6ZZX - chains B and G of the 24 polymer chains in the assembly; structure by electron microscopy, 2.70 A resolution.

[Chain B]
Name: Photosystem I P700 chlorophyll a apoprotein A2
From: Chlorella ohadii
Notes: EC 1.97.1.12
UniProtKB: W8SUA3 (W8SUA3_CHLSO); residues 6-734 here correspond to UniProt positions 5-733 (UniProt number = residue number - 1)
Chain sequence (731 residues; numbered 4 to 734; the number before each row is that of its first residue):
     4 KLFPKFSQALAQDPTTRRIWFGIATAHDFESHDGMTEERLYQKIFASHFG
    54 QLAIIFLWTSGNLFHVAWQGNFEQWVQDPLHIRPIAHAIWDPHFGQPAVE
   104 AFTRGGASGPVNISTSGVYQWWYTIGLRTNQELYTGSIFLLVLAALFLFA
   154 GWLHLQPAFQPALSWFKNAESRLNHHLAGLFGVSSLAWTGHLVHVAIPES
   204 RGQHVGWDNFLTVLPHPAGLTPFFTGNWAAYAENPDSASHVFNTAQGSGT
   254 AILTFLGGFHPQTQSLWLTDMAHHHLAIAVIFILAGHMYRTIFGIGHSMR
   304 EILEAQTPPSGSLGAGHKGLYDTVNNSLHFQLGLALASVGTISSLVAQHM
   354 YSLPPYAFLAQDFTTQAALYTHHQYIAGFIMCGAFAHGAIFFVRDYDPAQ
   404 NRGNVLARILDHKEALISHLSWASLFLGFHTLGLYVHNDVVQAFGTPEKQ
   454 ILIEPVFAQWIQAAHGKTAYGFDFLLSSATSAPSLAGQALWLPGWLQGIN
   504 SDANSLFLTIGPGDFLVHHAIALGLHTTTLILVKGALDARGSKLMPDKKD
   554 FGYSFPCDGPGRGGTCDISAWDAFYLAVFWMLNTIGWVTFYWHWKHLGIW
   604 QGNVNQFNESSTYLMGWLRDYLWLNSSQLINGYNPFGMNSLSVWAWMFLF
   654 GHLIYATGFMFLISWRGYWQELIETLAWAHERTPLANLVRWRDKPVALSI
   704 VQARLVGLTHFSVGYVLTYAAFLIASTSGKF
Sequence notes: insertion (5); conflict Ala241 (Val240 in W8SUA3), Ala402 (Glu401 in W8SUA3), Gln403 (Ala402 in W8SUA3)
Metal / ion sites: chlorophyll a Mg site 1 near Gln54 (its only coordinating residue here); chlorophyll a Mg site 2 near Asp94 (its only coordinating residue here); chlorophyll a Mg site 3 near Gln309 (its only coordinating residue here); 4Fe-4S cluster Fe: Cys560, Cys569 (shared with 2 residues of chain A)
Ligand contacts:
  - beta-carotene (BCR), molecule 1: Phe6, Ile22, Ile26, Val692
  - beta-carotene (BCR), molecule 2: Leu55, Ile58, Phe59, Trp61, Phe150, Gly182, Leu183, Val186, Ser187
  - beta-carotene (BCR), molecule 3: Phe59, Thr62, Leu66, Trp124, Trp125, Ile128, Leu130, Gly139, Phe142, Leu143, Leu146, Trp210
  - beta-carotene (BCR), molecule 4: Leu189, Leu223, Phe226, Phe227, Leu279, Val283, Ile286, Leu287, His290, Ile298
  - beta-carotene (BCR), molecule 5: Phe333, Leu337, Ala340, Thr344, Met384, Ala387, Phe388, Gly391, Phe394, Phe395, Ala539
  - beta-carotene (BCR), molecule 6: Phe388, Phe395, Ile412, Val536, Leu540
  - beta-carotene (BCR), molecule 7: Leu435, Gly436, Val439
  - beta-carotene (BCR), molecule 8: Trp649, Met650, Phe653, Trp672, Leu675, Ile676, Leu679
  - beta-carotene (BCR), molecule 9: Thr686, Pro687, Leu688
  - chlorophyll b (CHL): Trp210, Asp211, Phe213, Leu214
  - chlorophyll a isomer (CL0): Leu621, Leu625, Trp626
  - chlorophyll a (CLA), molecule 1: Phe6, Phe9, Gly25, Ile26, Ala29, His30, Phe32, His35, Lys46, Ser50, Gln54, Ile57
  - chlorophyll a (CLA), molecule 2: Thr19, Ile22, Trp23, Ile676, Leu679, Ala680, His683, Val692, Arg693, Trp694, Arg695, Asp696, Pro698, Val699
  - chlorophyll a (CLA), molecule 3: Trp23, Phe653, Leu656, Ile657, Thr660, Met663, Phe664, Leu701, Val709, Thr712, His713, Val716
  - chlorophyll a (CLA), molecule 4: Ile26, Ala27, Thr28, His30, Asp31, His332, Leu335, Leu339, Phe382, Ile383, Cys385, Gly386, Ala389, His390, Ile393, Arg397, Tyr556, Trp574, Phe577, Phe653, Ile657, Thr712, Val716, Leu720
  - chlorophyll a (CLA), molecule 5: His30, Phe32, Glu33, Tyr44, Ile47, Ser50, His51, Gln54, Leu55, Ile58, Phe169, Arg175, His179, Leu183, Phe184, Leu331, His332, Gln334, Leu335, Ala338, Leu339, Val342
  - chlorophyll a (CLA), molecule 6: His30, Gln54, Ile57, Ile58, Trp61, Leu339, Ile379, Phe382, Ile383
  - chlorophyll a (CLA), molecule 7: Phe48, Phe52, Leu149, Phe152, Ala153, Leu156, His157, Phe162, Pro164, Trp168
  - chlorophyll a (CLA), molecule 8: Phe48, His51, Phe52, Leu55, Trp124, Trp168, Phe169, Asn171, Ser174, Arg175, His178, His179, Gly182, Leu183, Phe184, Tyr359
  - chlorophyll a (CLA), molecule 9: Ile57, Leu60, Trp61, Ser63, Gly64, Phe67, His68, Trp71, Gln72, His90, Ala91, Trp93, Leu144
  - chlorophyll a (CLA), molecule 10: Ile58, Phe59, Trp61, Thr62, Ser119, Gly120, Trp124, Val186, Ser187, Ala190, Val342, Ile345, Ser346, Val349, Met353, Tyr359, Leu372, His375, His376, Ile379, Ile383
  - chlorophyll a (CLA), molecule 11: Trp61, Asn65, His68, Val69, Ala89, His90, Asn115, Ile116, Ser117, Thr118, Ser119, Val121, Val646, Trp647, Met650
  - chlorophyll a (CLA), molecule 12: Trp61, Asn65, Thr118, Ser119, Ala371, Leu372, Thr374, His375, Tyr378, Ile379, Phe382, Met650, Val719, Leu720, Tyr722, Ala723, Leu726, Ile727
  - chlorophyll a (CLA), molecule 13: His90, Ala91, Ile92, Trp93, Asp94, His96, Phe97, Phe105, Asn115, Ser645, Val646, Trp649
  - chlorophyll a (CLA), molecule 14: Trp124, Thr127, Ile128, Leu183, Phe184, Ser187, Ser188, Trp191, Leu195, Leu269, Met274, His277, His278, Ile281, Phe285, Ile345, Leu348, Val349, His352, Met353, Pro358, Tyr359
  - chlorophyll a (CLA), molecule 15: Ile128, Gly129, Leu130, Glu135, Thr138, Gly139, Phe142, Ser187, Ala190, Trp191, Gly193, His194, His197, Val198, Val208, Gly209, Trp210, Phe213
  - chlorophyll a (CLA), molecule 16: Trp168, Asn171, Ser174, His178, Thr294, Ile295, Phe296
  - chlorophyll a (CLA), molecule 17: Ala172, Arg175, Leu176, His179, Leu180, Phe184, Met302, Leu306, Tyr324, Val327, Asn328, Leu337, Ala338, Ser341, Val342, Ile345
  - chlorophyll a (CLA), molecule 18: Leu176, Leu180, Phe184, Ile284, Phe285, Ala288, Met291, Tyr292, Met302, Ile305, Leu306
  - chlorophyll a (CLA), molecule 19: Asn177, His178, Ala181, Gly182, Val186, His290, Tyr292, Thr294, Phe296, Ile298
  - chlorophyll a (CLA), molecule 20: Leu189, Ala190, Thr192, Gly193, Val196, His197, Phe213, Leu214, Val216, Leu217, Pro218, His219, Gly222, Leu223, Phe226, Phe227, Tyr234, Ile255, Leu256, Leu279
  - chlorophyll a (CLA), molecule 21: Phe226, Trp231, Ala232, Tyr234, Ala235, Leu256, Phe258, His276, Leu279, Ala280, Val283, Ile284, Leu493
  - chlorophyll a (CLA), molecule 22: Thr257, Phe258, Gly260, Gly261, Leu269, Asp273, Met274, His276, His277, Ala280, Ile281, Ile284, His352, Leu356, Trp494, Trp498
  - chlorophyll a (CLA), molecule 23: Leu287, Ala288, His290, Met291, Ile298, Gly299, His300
  - chlorophyll a (CLA), molecule 24: Met291, His300, Glu304, Ile305, Ala308, Gln309
  - chlorophyll a (CLA), molecule 25: Ile305, Leu306, Gln309, Leu316, His320, Leu323, Val327, Phe333, Val408, Leu409, Ile412
  - chlorophyll a (CLA), molecule 26: Ala308, Gln309, Thr310, Pro311, Pro312, Ser315, Leu316, His320
  - chlorophyll a (CLA), molecule 27: Ser315, Leu316, Val408, Arg411, Ile412, Asp414, His415, Leu419, His422
  - chlorophyll a (CLA), molecule 28: Leu337, Ala340, Ser341, Thr344, Ile345, Leu348, Gln351, His352, Tyr354, Ser355, Leu356, Trp498, Leu509, Phe510
  - chlorophyll a (CLA), molecule 29: Thr344, Ser347, Leu348, Gln351, Gln377, Gly381, Met384, Phe388, Leu528, Thr531, Thr532, Leu535, Met584, Thr587, Ile588
  - chlorophyll a (CLA), molecule 30: Gln351, Tyr354, Tyr373, Gln377, Phe460, Ala461, Trp463, Ile464, Gln465, His468, Phe510, Leu511, Ile513, His521, Ile524, Leu528, Val591, Tyr594, Trp595, Lys598, His599
  - chlorophyll a (CLA), molecule 31: Ala418, His422, Trp425
  - chlorophyll a (CLA), molecule 32: Leu419, His422, Leu423, Trp425, Ala525, Leu528, His529, Thr532
  - chlorophyll a (CLA), molecule 33: Ser421, His422, Ser424, Trp425, Leu428, Phe432
  - chlorophyll a (CLA), molecule 34: Ser424, Ser427, Leu428, Gly431, Phe432, Leu435, Leu526, Thr530, Leu533, Ile534, Leu579, Phe582, Trp583
  - chlorophyll a (CLA), molecule 35: Trp425, Leu428, Phe429, Phe432, His433
  - chlorophyll a (CLA), molecule 36: Trp425, Phe429, Leu430, Ile456, Glu457, Pro458, Val459, Phe460, Ala461, Asp517, Phe518, His521, His522, Ala525, His529
  - chlorophyll a (CLA), molecule 37: His433, Gly436, Leu437, Val439, His440, Val443, Phe447, Lys452, Ile454
  - chlorophyll a (CLA), molecule 38: Thr434, Tyr438, Val520, Ala523, Leu526, Asn586, Trp590, Phe593, Leu617, Trp620, Leu625, Ser629, Ile633, Phe651, His655, Tyr658, Tyr718, Thr721, Tyr722, Phe725
  - chlorophyll a (CLA), molecule 39: Leu435, Val439, Asp442, Val443, Leu526, Phe582, Trp583, Asn586, Trp590, Leu617, Leu621, Tyr658, Phe714
  - chlorophyll a (CLA), molecule 40: Trp463, Ile464, Ala467, His468, Phe477, Leu478, Leu479, Trp494, Leu495, Trp498, Phe510
  - chlorophyll a (CLA), molecule 41: Leu478, Ala485, Pro486, Ala489, Gly490, Leu493, Trp494
  - chlorophyll a (CLA), molecule 42: Trp649, Leu652, Phe653, His655, Leu656, Tyr658, Ala659, Phe662
  - chlorophyll a (CLA), molecule 43: Leu656, Ala659, Thr660, Phe662, Met663, Ile666, Ser667, Tyr671, Trp672, Leu675
  - chlorophyll a (CLA), molecule 44: Leu679, Ala682, His683, Thr686, Ala689, Val692
  - chlorophyll a (CLA), molecule 45: Ala682, Arg685, Thr686, Pro687
  - chlorophyll a (CLA), molecule 46: Pro687, Leu688, Ala689
  - beta,beta-caroten-4-one (ECH): Ile57, Leu60, Leu151
  - phylloquinone (PQN): Trp23, Met663, Phe664, Ser667, Trp668, Arg669, Trp672, Ile676, Val699, Ala700, Leu701, Ser702, Ala706
  - phosphatidylethanolamine (PTY), molecule 1: Trp210, Asp211, Phe213
  - phosphatidylethanolamine (PTY), molecule 2: Phe429, His433, Thr434, Leu437, Ile454, Ile456, Phe518, His522
  - 4Fe-4S cluster (SF4): Pro559, Cys560, Gly562, Pro563, Thr568, Cys569, Trp668, Ile703

[Chain G]
Name: Photosystem I reaction center subunit chloroplastic
From: Chlorella ohadii
UniProtKB: A0A2P6TZI8 (A0A2P6TZI8_CHLSO); residues 1228-1326 here = UniProt positions 1228-1326
Chain sequence (99 residues; row label = number of the first residue in the row):
  1228 LADVNLVVGGCTVGALALGRFVFLPFHRASLAKAGMPKQNGMTHLQAGDA
  1278 RAEEASFILKTNDPAGFTVVDVMAWGALGHAAAFYILATSSLGLDRNPF
Sequence notes: conflict Ala1229 (Ser in A0A2P6TZI8), Leu1272 (Met in A0A2P6TZI8), Ile1285 (Val in A0A2P6TZI8), Ile1313 (Leu in A0A2P6TZI8), Ser1317 (His in A0A2P6TZI8), Gly1320 (Gln in A0A2P6TZI8), Leu1321 (Val in A0A2P6TZI8), Asn1324 (Val in A0A2P6TZI8)
Metal / ion sites: chlorophyll a Mg near Asp1290 (its only coordinating residue here)
Ligand contacts:
  - beta-carotene (BCR), molecule 1: Thr1239, Leu1243, Val1299, Met1300, Gly1303, Ala1304, His1307, Ala1308, Phe1311
  - beta-carotene (BCR), molecule 2: His1254, Ala1301, Trp1302, Ala1304, Leu1305
  - chlorophyll a (CLA), molecule 1: Val1231, Asn1232, Val1235, Gly1236, Gly1237, Val1240, His1307, Phe1311
  - chlorophyll a (CLA), molecule 2: Leu1243, Ala1244, Arg1247, Phe1248, Thr1288, Asn1289, Asp1290, Pro1291, Phe1294, Thr1295, Val1296, Val1299, Met1300
  - chlorophyll a (CLA), molecule 3: Phe1250, Phe1253, His1254, Ser1257, Leu1258, Ala1261
  - chlorophyll a (CLA), molecule 4: Asp1276, Arg1278, Phe1284, Met1300
  - chlorophyll a (CLA), molecule 5: Val1297, Met1300, Ala1301
  - chlorophyll a (CLA), molecule 6: Ala1308, Phe1311, Tyr1312, Ala1315, Thr1316, Ser1318, Leu1319, Leu1321
  - chlorophyll a (CLA), molecule 7: Tyr1312, Thr1316, Leu1319, Arg1323, Asn1324, Pro1325, Phe1326
  - phosphatidylethanolamine (PTY), molecule 1: Leu1228, Tyr1312, Thr1316, Ser1317, Arg1323
  - phosphatidylethanolamine (PTY), molecule 2: Ala1229, Leu1233, Val1234, Gly1237, Cys1238, Gly1241, Ala1242, Leu1245, Leu1305, Gly1306, Ala1309, Ile1313

[Interface between chain B and chain G]
Pairs across the interface (63; chain B residue first):
  Ser167(B) - Gln1266(G)  hydrogen bond (backbone-side chain)
  Ser167(B) - Ala1274(G)
  Ser167(B) - Gly1275(G)  hydrogen bond (side chain-backbone)
  Ser167(B) - Asp1276(G)  hydrogen bond (side chain-backbone)
  Trp168(B) - Asp1276(G)
  Lys170(B) - Gln1266(G)
  Lys170(B) - Asn1267(G)
  Lys170(B) - His1271(G)
  Asn171(B) - His1271(G)
  Asn171(B) - Asp1276(G)  hydrogen bond
  Asn171(B) - Ala1279(G)
  Glu173(B) - Pro1264(G)
  Glu173(B) - His1271(G)  salt bridge
  Phe226(B) - Phe1311(G)
  Phe227(B) - Val1231(G)
  Phe227(B) - Phe1311(G)
  Thr228(B) - Val1231(G)
  Gly229(B) - Leu1314(G)
  Gly229(B) - Ala1315(G)
  Gly229(B) - Ser1318(G)
  Asn230(B) - Ser1318(G)
  Trp231(B) - Phe1311(G)  hydrophobic
  Trp231(B) - Ala1315(G)  hydrophobic
  Trp231(B) - Ser1318(G)
  Ala232(B) - Ser1318(G)  hydrogen bond (backbone-side chain)
  Ala232(B) - Leu1319(G)
  Arg293(B) - Leu1258(G)
  Arg293(B) - Gly1262(G)  hydrogen bond (side chain-backbone)
  Arg293(B) - Met1263(G)
  Arg293(B) - Pro1264(G)
  Arg293(B) - Glu1281(G)  salt bridge
  Ile295(B) - Arg1278(G)
  Ile295(B) - Ala1279(G)
  Ile295(B) - Glu1280(G)
  Ile295(B) - Glu1281(G)
  Ile295(B) - Ala1282(G)  hydrogen bond (backbone-backbone)
  Ile295(B) - Ile1285(G)
  Phe296(B) - Ile1285(G)
  Phe296(B) - Val1297(G)
  Gly297(B) - Leu1258(G)
  Gly297(B) - Glu1281(G)  hydrogen bond (backbone-side chain)
  Gly297(B) - Ile1285(G)
  Ile298(B) - Val1297(G)  hydrophobic
  Ile298(B) - Asp1298(G)
  Ser301(B) - Gly1262(G)
  Ser301(B) - Pro1264(G)
  Arg303(B) - Gly1268(G)
  Glu304(B) - Lys1260(G)
  Glu304(B) - Ala1261(G)
  Tyr324(B) - Lys1265(G)
  Tyr324(B) - His1271(G)
  Asp325(B) - Gln1266(G)
  Asp325(B) - Asn1267(G)  hydrogen bond (side chain-backbone)
  Asn329(B) - Asn1267(G)  hydrogen bond
  Ala485(B) - Pro1325(G)
  Leu488(B) - Asn1324(G)
  Leu488(B) - Pro1325(G)
  Ala489(B) - Asp1322(G)
  Ala489(B) - Arg1323(G)
  Ala489(B) - Asn1324(G)
  Ala489(B) - Pro1325(G)
  Ala492(B) - Leu1321(G)
  Leu493(B) - Arg1323(G)
Other interface residues (no listed pair), chain B (34 interface residues in all): Ala165, Ala172, Thr294, Gly299, His300, Asn328
Other interface residues (no listed pair), chain G (37 interface residues in all): His1254, Phe1284, Ala1301, Phe1326

[Summary]
The interface between chain B and chain G involves 34 residues on one side and 37 on the other, with 10
hydrogen bonds and 2 salt bridges. Polar contacts include Glu173(B)-His1271(G), Arg293(B)-Glu1281(G) and
Ser167(B)-Gln1266(G).
Chain B is Photosystem I P700 chlorophyll a apoprotein A2 and chain G is Photosystem I reaction center subunit
chloroplastic, both from Chlorella ohadii; the structure, Structure of low-light grown Chlorella ohadii
Photosystem I, was determined by electron microscopy, deposited together with 6ZZY and 7A4P.
